PDB entry 2PYO | X-ray diffraction, 2.43 A resolution | chains J and D of the 10 polymer chains in the assembly

# Chain J
Molecule: 147-nt DNA strand
From: Homo sapiens
Sequence (147 nucleotides; numbered -73 to 73; the number before each row is that of its first residue; numbers below 1 keep their minus sign (DA-73 is residue -73)):
   -73 ATCAATATCCACCTGCAGATACTACCAAAAGTGTATTTGGAAACTGCTCC
   -23 ATCAAAAGGCATGTTCAGCTGGATTCCAGCTGAACATGCCTTTTGATGGA
    27 GCAGTTTCCAAATACACTTTTGGTAGTATCTGCAGGTGGATATTGAT
Metal / ion sites: Mn2+ near DG-34 (its only coordinating residue here)

# Chain D
Protein: Histone H2B
From: Drosophila melanogaster
Reference sequence: P02283 (H2B_DROME); residues 1-122 here correspond to UniProt positions 2-123 (UniProt number = residue number + 1)
Chain sequence (122 residues; each row starts with the number of its first residue):
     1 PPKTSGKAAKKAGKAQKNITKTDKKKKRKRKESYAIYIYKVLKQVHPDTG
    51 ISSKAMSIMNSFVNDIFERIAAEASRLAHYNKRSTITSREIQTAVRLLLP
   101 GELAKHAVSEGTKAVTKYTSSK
Not modelled in the structure: 1-27
Swiss-Prot annotation at these positions:
  - modified residue: Pro1 (N-methylproline), Lys43 (N6-succinyllysine), Lys113 (N6-succinyllysine), Lys117 (N6-succinyllysine)
  - glycosylation: Ser109 (O-linked (GlcNAc) serine)
  - cross-link: Lys117 (Glycyl lysine isopeptide (Lys-Gly) (interchain with G-Cter in ubiquitin))
Reported in the primary citation:
  - binding site for the 147-nt DNA strand: Arg28, Lys29
  - binding site for the 147-nt DNA strand (chain J): Arg28

# Chain J / chain D interface
Residue-residue contacts (11):
  DG48(J) with Ile36(D), phosphate contact; Tyr37(D), hydrogen bond to the phosphate
  DG49(J) with Arg28(D), base contact; Arg30(D), sugar contact; Lys31(D), phosphate contact; Glu32(D), phosphate contact; Ser33(D), hydrogen bond to the phosphate; Ile36(D), phosphate contact
  DT50(J) with Lys29(D), sugar contact; Lys31(D), hydrogen bond to the phosphate
  DA51(J) with Arg28(D), phosphate contact
Other interface residues (no listed pair), chain D (9 interface residues in all): Lys40

# Overview
The interface between chain J and chain D involves 4 residues on one side and 9 on the other; the contacts
include 3 hydrogen bonds. Polar contacts include DG48(J)-Tyr37(D), DG49(J)-Ser33(D) and DT50(J)-Lys31(D). The
paper reports a binding site for the 147-nt DNA strand at Arg28(D) and Lys29(D); a binding site for the 147-nt
DNA strand (chain J) at Arg28(D).
Here chain J is a 147-nt DNA strand (Homo sapiens) and chain D is Histone H2B (Drosophila melanogaster). Entry
2PYO (Drosophila nucleosome core) was determined by X-ray diffraction.
